PDB entry 8YWF | electron microscopy, 2.74 A resolution | chains B and N of the 6 polymer chains in the assembly

[Chain B]
Name: Guanine nucleotide-binding protein G(I)/G(S)/G(T) subunit beta-1
From: Homo sapiens
Reference sequence: P62873 (GBB1_HUMAN); residues 2-340 here = UniProt positions 2-340
Sequence (397 residues; row label = number of the first residue in the row; numbers below 1 keep their minus sign (His-30 is residue -30)):
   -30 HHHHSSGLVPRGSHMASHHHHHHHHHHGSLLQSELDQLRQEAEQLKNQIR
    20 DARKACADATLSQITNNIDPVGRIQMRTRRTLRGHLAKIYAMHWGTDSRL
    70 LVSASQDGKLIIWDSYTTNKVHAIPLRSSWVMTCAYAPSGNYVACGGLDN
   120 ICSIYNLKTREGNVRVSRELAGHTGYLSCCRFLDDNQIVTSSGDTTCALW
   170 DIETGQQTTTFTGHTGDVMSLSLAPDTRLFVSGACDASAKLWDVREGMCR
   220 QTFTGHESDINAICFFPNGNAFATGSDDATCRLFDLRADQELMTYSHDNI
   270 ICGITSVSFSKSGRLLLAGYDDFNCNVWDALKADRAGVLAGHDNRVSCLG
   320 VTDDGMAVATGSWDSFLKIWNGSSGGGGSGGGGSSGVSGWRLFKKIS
Not modelled in the structure: -30 to 2, 341-366
Differences from the reference sequence: expression tag (-30 to 1, 341-366)
UniProt features mapped onto this chain:
  - modified residue: Ser2 (N-acetylserine), His266 (Phosphohistidine)
  - natural variant: Leu30 (L30F: In MRD42; uncertain significance), Arg52 (R52G: In MRD42), Gly64 (G64V: In MRD42), Asp76 (D76E: In MRD42; D76G: In MRD42), Gly77 (G77S: In MRD42), Lys78 (K78R: In MRD42), Ile80 (I80N: In MRD42; I80T: In MRD42), His91 (H91R: In MRD42; uncertain significance), Ala92 (A92T: In MRD42), Pro94 (P94S: In MRD42), Leu95 (L95P: In MRD42), Arg96 (R96L: In MRD42), 5 further natural variant entries in UniProt

[Chain N]
Name: NB35
From: Homo sapiens
Sequence (132 residues; each row starts with the number of its first residue; numbers below 1 keep their minus sign (Met-1 is residue -1)):
    -1 MAQVQLQESGGGLVQPGGSLRLSCAASGFTFSNYKMNWVRQAPGKGLEWV
    49 SDISQSGASISYTGSVKGRFTISRDNAKNTLYLQMNSLKPEDTAVYYCAR
    99 CPAPFTRDCFDVTSTTYAYRGQGTQVTVSSHH
Not modelled in the structure: -1 to 0, 127-130
Disulfide bonds: Cys22-Cys96, Cys99-Cys107

[How chain B and chain N interact]
Pairs across the interface - 17 pairs, chain B then chain N:
  Lys15(B) - Gln3(N)
  Cys204(B) - Tyr117(N)  hydrogen bond (backbone-side chain)
  Ala206(B) - Tyr117(N)
  Thr223(B) - Gln1(N)  hydrogen bond
  Glu226(B) - Gly26(N)
  Glu226(B) - Phe27(N)
  Glu226(B) - Thr28(N)
  Glu226(B) - Tyr32(N)
  Glu226(B) - Arg98(N)  hydrogen bond (backbone-side chain)
  Ser227(B) - Tyr32(N)
  Ser227(B) - Pro100(N)  hydrogen bond (side chain-backbone)
  Ser227(B) - Tyr117(N)  hydrogen bond (backbone-side chain)
  Asp228(B) - Pro100(N)
  Asp228(B) - Tyr117(N)  hydrogen bond
  Asp246(B) - Pro102(N)
  Asp247(B) - Tyr32(N)
  Ile270(B) - Phe103(N)
Interface residues without a listed pair, chain B (13 interface residues in all): Thr184, Asp205, His225
Interface residues without a listed pair, chain N (15 interface residues in all): Val2, Ala101, Thr114, Ala116

[Summary]
13 residues of chain B face 15 of chain N across their interface; the contacts include 6 hydrogen bonds. Among
the polar pairs are Cys204(B)-Tyr117(N), Thr223(B)-Gln1(N) and Glu226(B)-Arg98(N).
Here chain B is Guanine nucleotide-binding protein G(I)/G(S)/G(T) subunit beta-1 and chain N is NB35, both
from Homo sapiens. Entry 8YWF (Cryo-EM structure of GLP1 complex bound with Retatrutide) was determined by
electron microscopy.
